Entry 5TRY (X-ray diffraction, 3.00 A resolution); this record covers chains A and H of the 28 polymer chains in the assembly.

[Chain A]
Name: Proteasome subunit alpha
Organism: Mycobacterium tuberculosis
Notes: EC 3.4.25.1
Reference sequence: A5U4D5 (PSA_MYCTA); numbering as in UniProt (aligned over 10-248)
Chain sequence (240 residues; row label = number of the first residue in the row):
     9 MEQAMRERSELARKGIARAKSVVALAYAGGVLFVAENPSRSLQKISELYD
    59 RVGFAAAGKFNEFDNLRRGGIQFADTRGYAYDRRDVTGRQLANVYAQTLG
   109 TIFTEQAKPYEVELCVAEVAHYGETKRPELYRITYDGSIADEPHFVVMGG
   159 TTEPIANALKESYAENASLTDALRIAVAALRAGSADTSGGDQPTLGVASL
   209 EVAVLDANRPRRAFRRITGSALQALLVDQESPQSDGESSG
Disordered / not traced: 193-201, 236-248
Sequence notes: initiating methionine (9)

[Chain H]
Name: Proteasome subunit beta
Organism: Mycobacterium tuberculosis
Notes: EC 3.4.25.1
Reference sequence: A5U4D6 (PSB_MYCTA); residues 1-234 here correspond to UniProt positions 58-291 (UniProt number = residue number + 57)
Chain sequence (240 residues; row label = number of the first residue in the row):
     1 TTIVALKYPGGVVMAGDRRSTQGNMISGRDVRKVYITDDYTATGIAGTAA
    51 VAVEFARLYAVELEHYEKLEGVPLTFAGKINRLAIMVRGNLAAAMQGLLA
   101 LPLLAGYDIHASDPQSAGRIVSFDAAGGWNIEEEGYQAVGSGSLFAKSSM
   151 KKLYSQVTDGDSGLRVAVEALYDAADDDSATGGPDLVRGIFPTAVIIDAD
   201 GAVDVPESRIAELARAIIESRSGADTFGSDGGEKHHHHHH
Disordered / not traced: 223-240
Sequence notes: expression tag (235-240)
Residues lining bound ligands:
  - 7J0 ((2S)-N-[(2S)-3-methoxy-1-(naphthalen-1-ylmethylamino)-1-oxidanylidene-propan-2-yl]-4-oxidanylidene-2-(3-phenylpropanoylamino)-4-piperidin-1-yl-butanamide), molecule 1: Thr1, Arg19, Ser20, Thr21, Gln22, Ser27, Val31, Arg32, Lys33, Tyr35, Ile45, Gly47, Thr48, Ala49, Ala52, Val53, Leu98, Ser141
  - 7J0, molecule 2: Leu91, Met95, Ser122, Phe123, Asp124, Ala125, Ala126, Gly128, Trp129, Asn130
Swiss-Prot annotation at these positions:
  - active site: Thr1 (Nucleophile)
Reported in the primary citation:
  - binding site for 7J0: Ser20, Thr21, Gln22, Ser27, Gly47, Ala49, Leu91, Met95, Leu98, Asp124, Ala125, Ala126
  - catalytic residues: Thr1 (citing earlier work)
  - specificity-determining residues: Ser20, Gln22, Ser27, Ala125 (proposed by the authors, not directly observed)

[How chain A and chain H interact]
Residue-residue contacts (25; chain A residue first):
  Glu55(A) with Lys68(H)
  Leu56(A) with Lys68(H), hydrogen bond (backbone-side chain)
  Tyr57(A) with Lys68(H)
  Asp58(A) with Glu64(H)
  Arg75(A) with Lys68(H), hydrogen bond (side chain-backbone); Leu69(H), hydrogen bond (side chain-backbone)
  Arg76(A) with Leu69(H); Glu70(H), salt bridge
  Ile79(A) with His65(H); Lys68(H); Leu69(H), hydrophobic
  Gln80(A) with His65(H)
  Asp83(A) with His65(H), salt bridge; Lys68(H), salt bridge
  Gly86(A) with Arg57(H)
  Tyr87(A) with Glu54(H), hydrogen bond; Arg57(H), hydrogen bond (backbone-side chain); Leu58(H), hydrophobic; Val61(H), hydrophobic
  Tyr89(A) with Arg57(H), hydrogen bond (backbone-side chain)
  Arg91(A) with Glu64(H), salt bridge
  Arg219(A) with Glu64(H), salt bridge
  Arg220(A) with Glu64(H), salt bridge; Glu67(H), salt bridge; Lys68(H)
Other interface residues (no listed pair), chain A (17 interface residues in all): Ser54, Asp90
Other interface residues (no listed pair), chain H (11 interface residues in all): Asp39

[Summary]
17 residues of chain A face 11 of chain H across their interface; the contacts include 6 hydrogen bonds and 7
salt bridges. Among the polar pairs are Arg76(A)-Glu70(H), Asp83(A)-His65(H) and Asp83(A)-Lys68(H). Bound to
chain H: compound 7J0. The paper reports the catalytic residue Thr1(H); a binding site for 7J0 at Ser20(H),
Thr21(H) and Gln22(H) among others.
Here chain A is Proteasome subunit alpha and chain H is Proteasome subunit beta, both from Mycobacterium
tuberculosis. Entry 5TRY (Structure of Mycobacterium tuberculosis proteasome in complex with N,C-capped
dipeptide PKS2206) was determined by X-ray diffraction (same publication as 5THO, 5TRG, 5TRR, 5TRS and 5TS0).
